PDB entry 7KLI | X-ray diffraction, 1.75 A resolution | chains A and D of the 4 polymer chains in the assembly

== Chain A (and D) ==
Name: Enoyl-[acyl-carrier-protein] reductase [NADH]
Organism: Mycobacteroides abscessus (strain ATCC 19977 / DSM 44196 / CIP 104536 / JCM 13569 / NCTC 13031 / TMC 1543)
Notes: EC 1.3.1.9; fragment: MyabA.00170.a.B1; chain D of this document is another copy of the same molecule, construct and numbering; everything in this record applies to it too
UniProt: B1MC30 (B1MC30_MYCA9); numbering as in UniProt (aligned over 1-269)
Chain sequence (277 residues; row label = number of the first residue in the row; numbers below 1 keep their minus sign (Met-7 is residue -7)):
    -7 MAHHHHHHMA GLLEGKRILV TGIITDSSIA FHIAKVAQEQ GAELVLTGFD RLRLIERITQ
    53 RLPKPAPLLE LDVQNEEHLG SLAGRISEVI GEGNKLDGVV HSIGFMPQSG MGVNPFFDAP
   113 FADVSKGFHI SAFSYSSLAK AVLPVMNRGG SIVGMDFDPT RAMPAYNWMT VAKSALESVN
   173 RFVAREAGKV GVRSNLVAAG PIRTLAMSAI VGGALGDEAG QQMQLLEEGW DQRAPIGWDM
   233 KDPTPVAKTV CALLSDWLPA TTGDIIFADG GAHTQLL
Not modelled in the structure: -7 to 0, 196-205 (chain D: -7 to 2)
Construct notes: initiating methionine (-7); expression tag (-6 to 0)
From the paper describing this entry:
  - conformationally variable residues (loop rearrangement): Thr196 to Gly212

== How chain A and chain D interact ==
Residue-residue contacts (70):
  Phe108(A) with Ser128(D); Phe174(D), hydrophobic
  Phe109(A) with Ser128(D); Lys132(D), hydrogen bond (backbone-side chain); Leu135(D), hydrophobic; Glu178(D)
  Ala111(A) with Phe125(D)
  Phe113(A) with Ser117(D); Phe120(D), hydrophobic; His121(D); Phe125(D), hydrophobic
  Val116(A) with Phe120(D), hydrophobic; Phe125(D), hydrophobic
  Ser117(A) with Phe113(D); Ser117(D), hydrogen bond
  Phe120(A) with Phe113(D), hydrophobic; Val116(D), hydrophobic
  His121(A) with Phe113(D)
  Phe125(A) with Ala111(D); Phe113(D), hydrophobic; Val116(D), hydrophobic; Trp160(D), hydrophobic
  Ser128(A) with Phe108(D); Phe109(D); Trp160(D)
  Ala131(A) with Phe109(D), hydrophobic
  Lys132(A) with Phe109(D), hydrogen bond (side chain-backbone); Asp110(D), salt bridge
  Leu135(A) with Phe109(D), hydrophobic
  Pro151(A) with Ser170(D); Arg173(D), hydrogen bond (backbone-side chain)
  Thr152(A) with Arg173(D), hydrogen bond (backbone-side chain)
  Ala154(A) with Arg173(D); Phe174(D), hydrophobic
  Met155(A) with Phe174(D); Arg177(D), hydrogen bond (backbone-side chain)
  Pro156(A) with Arg177(D)
  Asn159(A) with Phe174(D); Arg177(D), hydrogen bond
  Trp160(A) with Phe125(D), hydrophobic; Ser128(D); Val171(D), hydrophobic
  Thr162(A) with Ser170(D); Phe174(D)
  Val163(A) with Ala167(D); Ser170(D); Val171(D), hydrophobic
  Ser166(A) with Ser166(D); Ser170(D), hydrogen bond; Arg173(D)
  Ala167(A) with Val163(D)
  Ser170(A) with Thr162(D), hydrogen bond (side chain-backbone); Val163(D); Ser166(D), hydrogen bond
  Val171(A) with Trp160(D), hydrophobic; Val163(D), hydrophobic
  Arg173(A) with Pro151(D), hydrogen bond (side chain-backbone); Thr152(D), hydrogen bond (side chain-backbone); Ala154(D); Ser166(D)
  Phe174(A) with Phe108(D), hydrophobic; Ala154(D), hydrophobic; Met155(D); Asn159(D); Thr162(D)
  Arg177(A) with Ala154(D); Met155(D), hydrogen bond (side chain-backbone); Pro156(D); Asn159(D)
  Glu178(A) with Phe109(D)
Also at the interface, not in a pair above, chain A (35 interface residues in all): Asp110, Pro112, Arg153, Ala157, Val175
Also at the interface, not in a pair above, chain D (35 interface residues in all): Pro112, Ala131, Arg153, Ala157, Val175

== Overview ==
The chain A/chain D interface involves 35 residues from each chain, with 13 hydrogen bonds and 1 salt bridge.
Among the polar pairs are Lys132(A)-Asp110(D), Phe109(A)-Lys132(D) and Ser117(A)-Ser117(D). The paper reports
conformational variability at Thr196(A).
Chain A and chain D are both Enoyl-[acyl-carrier-protein] reductase [NADH] (Mycobacteroides abscessus (strain
ATCC 19977 / DSM 44196 / CIP 104536 / JCM 13569 / NCTC 13031 / TMC 1543)); the structure, Crystal Structure of
Enoyl-[acyl-carrier-protein] reductase [NADH] (InhA) from Mycobacterium abscessus, was determined by X-ray
diffraction (same publication as 7U0M and 7L6C).
